Entry 7B18 (electron microscopy, 2.62 A resolution); this record covers chains A and B of the 9 polymer chains in the assembly.

# Chain A (and B)
Name: Spike glycoprotein
From: Severe acute respiratory syndrome coronavirus 2
Notes: chain B of this document is another copy of the same molecule, construct and numbering; everything in this record applies to it too
Reference sequence: P0DTC2 (SPIKE_SARS2); residue numbers follow UniProt; this construct covers 1-1208
Chain sequence (1288 residues; numbered 1 to 1288; the number before each row is that of its first residue):
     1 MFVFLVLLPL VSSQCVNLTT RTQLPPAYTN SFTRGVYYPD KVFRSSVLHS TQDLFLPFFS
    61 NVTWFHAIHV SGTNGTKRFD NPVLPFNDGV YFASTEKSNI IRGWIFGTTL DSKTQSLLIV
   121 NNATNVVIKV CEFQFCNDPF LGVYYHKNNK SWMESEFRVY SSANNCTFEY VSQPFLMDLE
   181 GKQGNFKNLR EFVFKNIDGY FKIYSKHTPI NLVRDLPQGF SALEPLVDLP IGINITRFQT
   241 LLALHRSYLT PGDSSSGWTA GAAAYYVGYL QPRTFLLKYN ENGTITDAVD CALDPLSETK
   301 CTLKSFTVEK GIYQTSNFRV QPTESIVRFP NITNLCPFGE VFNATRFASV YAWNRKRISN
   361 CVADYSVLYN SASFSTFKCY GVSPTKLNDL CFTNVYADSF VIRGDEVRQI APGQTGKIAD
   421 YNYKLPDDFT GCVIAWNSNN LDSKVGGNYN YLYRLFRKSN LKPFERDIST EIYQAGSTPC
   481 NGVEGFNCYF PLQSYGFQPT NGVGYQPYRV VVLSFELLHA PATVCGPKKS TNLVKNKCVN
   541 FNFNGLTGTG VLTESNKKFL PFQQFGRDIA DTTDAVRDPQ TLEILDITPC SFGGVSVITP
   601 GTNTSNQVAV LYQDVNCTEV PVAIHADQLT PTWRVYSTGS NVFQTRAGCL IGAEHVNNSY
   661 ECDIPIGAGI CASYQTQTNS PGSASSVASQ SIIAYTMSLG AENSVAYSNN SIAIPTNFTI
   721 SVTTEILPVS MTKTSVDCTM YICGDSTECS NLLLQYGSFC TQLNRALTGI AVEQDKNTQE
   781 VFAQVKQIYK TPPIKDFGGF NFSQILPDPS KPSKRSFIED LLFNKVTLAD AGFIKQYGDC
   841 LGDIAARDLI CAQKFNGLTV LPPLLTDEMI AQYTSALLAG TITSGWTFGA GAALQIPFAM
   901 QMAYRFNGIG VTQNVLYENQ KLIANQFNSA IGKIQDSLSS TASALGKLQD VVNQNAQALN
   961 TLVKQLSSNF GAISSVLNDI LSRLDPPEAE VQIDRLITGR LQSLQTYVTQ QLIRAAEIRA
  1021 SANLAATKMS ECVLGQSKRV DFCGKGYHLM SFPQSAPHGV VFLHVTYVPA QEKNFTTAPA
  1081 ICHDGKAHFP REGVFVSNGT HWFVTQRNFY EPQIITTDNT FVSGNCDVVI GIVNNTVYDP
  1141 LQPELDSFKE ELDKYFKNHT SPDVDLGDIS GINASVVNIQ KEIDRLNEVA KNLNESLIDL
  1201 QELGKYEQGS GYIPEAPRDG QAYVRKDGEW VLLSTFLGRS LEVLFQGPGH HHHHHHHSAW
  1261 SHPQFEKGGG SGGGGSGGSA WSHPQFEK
Disordered / not traced: 1-28, 71-75, 145-152, 176-186, 243-263, 621-640, 675-690, 829-854, 1147-1288 (chain B: 1-13, 21-26, 66-79, 146-151, 173-185, 213-214, 245-262, 621-640, 675-690, 829-854, 1147-1288)
Sequence notes: conflict Gly-682 (Arg in P0DTC2), Ser-683 (Arg in P0DTC2), Ser-685 (Arg in P0DTC2), Pro-986 (Lys in P0DTC2), Pro-987 (Val in P0DTC2); expression tag (1209-1288)
Curated features (UniProtKB/Swiss-Prot):
  - region: Asn-280 to Cys-301 (Putative superantigen), Arg-403 to Asp-405 (Integrin-binding motif), Asn-448 to Phe-456 (Immunodominant HLA epitope recognized by the CD8+), Pro-681, Ala-684 (Putative superantigen), Ser-816 to Tyr-837 (Fusion peptide 1), Lys-835 to Phe-855 (Fusion peptide 2), Asp-1163 to Glu-1202 (Heptad repeat 2)
  - site: Arg-815, Ser-816 (Cleavage)
  - glycosylation: Asn-17 (N-linked (GlcNAc...) (complex) asparagine), Asn-61 (N-linked (GlcNAc...) (hybrid) asparagine), Asn-74 (N-linked (GlcNAc...) (complex) asparagine), Asn-122 (N-linked (GlcNAc...) (hybrid) asparagine), Asn-149 (N-linked (GlcNAc...) (complex) asparagine), Asn-165 (N-linked (GlcNAc...) (complex) asparagine), Asn-234 (N-linked (GlcNAc...) (high mannose) asparagine), Asn-282 (N-linked (GlcNAc...) (complex) asparagine), Thr-323 (O-linked (GalNAc) threonine), Ser-325 (O-linked (HexNAc...) serine), Asn-331 (N-linked (GlcNAc...) (complex) asparagine), Asn-343 (N-linked (GlcNAc...) (complex) asparagine), Asn-603 (N-linked (GlcNAc...) (hybrid) asparagine), Asn-616 (N-linked (GlcNAc...) (complex) asparagine), Asn-657 (N-linked (GlcNAc...) (complex) asparagine), Thr-676 (O-linked (GlcNAc...) threonine), Thr-678 (O-linked (GlcNAc...) threonine), Asn-709 (N-linked (GlcNAc...) (high mannose) asparagine), Asn-717 (N-linked (GlcNAc...) (hybrid) asparagine), Asn-801 (N-linked (GlcNAc...) (hybrid) asparagine) and 6 more in UniProt
  - natural variant: Leu-5 (L5F: In strain: Iota/B.1.526), Ser-13 (S13I: In strain: Epsilon/B.1.427/B.1.429), Leu-18 (L18F: In strain: Beta/B.1.351, Gamma/P.1 and 1 more), Thr-19 (T19I: In strain: Omicron/BQ.1.1, Omicron/XBB.1.5 and 1 more; T19R: In strain: Delta/B.1.617.2, Omicron/BA.2 and 4 more), Thr-20 (T20N: In strain: Gamma/P.1), Leu-24 to Ala-27 (sequence variant, change not given here; In strain: Omicron/BA.2, Omicron/BA.2.12.1 and 6 more), Pro-26 (P26S: In strain: Gamma/P.1), Gln-52 (Q52H: In strain: Omicron/EG.5.1), Ala-67 (A67V: In strain: Eta/B.1.525, Omicron/BA.1), His-69 to Val-70 (deletion: In strain: Alpha/B.1.1.7, Eta/B.1.525 and 5 more), Gly-75 (G75V: In strain: Lambda/C.37), Thr-76 (T76I: In strain: Lambda/C.37), 82 further natural variant entries in UniProt
  - mutagenesis: His-69 to Val-70 (Increased incorporation of cleaved spike into virions), Asn-121 (N121Q: Partial loss of biliverdin affinity), Arg-190 (R190K: Partial loss of biliverdin affinity), Asn-234 (N234Q: Increased resistance to neutralizing antibodies), Asn-331 (N331Q: Reduced viral infectivity), Asn-343 (N343Q: Reduced viral infectivity), Leu-452 (L452R: Increased resistance to neutralizing antibodies. Decreases HLA binding to NF9 epitope. Increased binding affinity to human ACE2), Tyr-453 (Y453F: Decreased HLA binding to NF9 epitope. Increased binding affinity to human ACE2), Ala-475 (A475V: Increased resistance to neutralizing antibodies), Val-483 (V483A: Increased resistance to neutralizing antibodies), Glu-484 (E484D: Increased replication in human TMEM106B overexpressing cells), Phe-490 (F490L: Increased resistance to neutralizing antibodies and human covalescent sera neutralization), 12 further mutagenesis entries in UniProt
Disulfide bonds: Cys-131/Cys-166, Cys-291/Cys-301, Cys-336/Cys-361, Cys-379/Cys-432, Cys-391/Cys-525, Cys-480/Cys-488, Cys-538/Cys-590, Cys-617/Cys-649, Cys-662/Cys-671, Cys-743/Cys-749, Cys-1032/Cys-1043, Cys-1082/Cys-1126
Glycans and other covalent adducts: N-acetylglucosamine (NAG) linked to Asn-61, Asn-331, Asn-603, Asn-657, Asn-709, Asn-717, Asn-801, Asn-1074, Asn-1098, Asn-1134
Small-molecule neighbours: N-acetylglucosamine (NAG; 2-acetamido-2-deoxy-beta-D-glucopyranose): Phe-338, Phe-342, Leu-368

# Chain A / chain B interface
Pairs across the interface - 134 pairs, chain A then chain B:
  Asn-317(A) with Asp-737(B)
  Arg-319(A) with Met-740(B), hydrogen bond; Asp-745(B)
  His-519(A) with Gly-232(B)
  Pro-521(A) with Asp-198(B); Gly-199(B)
  Thr-523(A) with Pro-230(B)
  Thr-549(A) with Asp-745(B)
  Lys-558(A) with Phe-43(B); Asn-282(B)
  Phe-559(A) with Phe-43(B), hydrophobic
  Leu-560(A) with Tyr-38(B); Thr-284(B)
  Phe-562(A) with Tyr-38(B), hydrophobic; Lys-41(B), hydrogen bond (backbone-side chain); Pro-225(B)
  Gln-563(A) with Lys-41(B); Val-42(B), hydrogen bond (side chain-backbone); Phe-43(B); Gly-283(B), hydrogen bond (side chain-backbone)
  Gln-564(A) with Lys-41(B), hydrogen bond (backbone-backbone)
  Phe-565(A) with Lys-41(B); Val-42(B); Phe-43(B), hydrogen bond (backbone-backbone)
  Gly-566(A) with Phe-43(B)
  Arg-567(A) with Val-42(B); Phe-43(B), hydrogen bond (backbone-backbone)
  Ile-569(A) with Val-47(B), hydrophobic
  Ala-570(A) with Val-963(B), hydrophobic; Lys-964(B)
  Asp-571(A) with Lys-964(B)
  Pro-589(A) with Phe-855(B)
  Phe-592(A) with Phe-855(B); Gly-857(B); Thr-859(B)
  Gln-613(A) with Leu-861(B)
  Asp-614(A) with Thr-859(B); Val-860(B)
  Ala-647(A) with Pro-862(B), hydrophobic
  Pro-665(A) with Leu-864(B), hydrophobic
  Gly-667(A) with Leu-864(B)
  Ala-668(A) with Pro-863(B), hydrogen bond (backbone-backbone); Leu-864(B); Thr-866(B)
  Gly-669(A) with Leu-864(B), hydrogen bond (backbone-backbone); Met-869(B)
  Met-697(A) with Met-869(B), hydrophobic
  Leu-699(A) with Ile-788(B), hydrophobic; Met-869(B); Gln-872(B); Tyr-873(B)
  Gly-700(A) with Lys-786(B)
  Ala-701(A) with Lys-786(B); Gln-787(B); Ile-788(B), hydrogen bond (backbone-backbone)
  Glu-702(A) with Ile-788(B); Lys-790(B), salt bridge
  Asn-703(A) with Gln-787(B), hydrogen bond; Ile-788(B), hydrogen bond (backbone-backbone); Tyr-789(B); Lys-790(B)
  Ser-704(A) with Lys-790(B), hydrogen bond
  Val-705(A) with Tyr-789(B), hydrophobic; Gln-895(B)
  Ala-706(A) with Gln-895(B)
  Tyr-707(A) with Pro-792(B), hydrophobic; Asp-796(B), hydrogen bond (side chain-backbone); Phe-797(B); Ile-896(B); Pro-897(B), hydrophobic; Phe-898(B), hydrogen bond (side chain-backbone)
  Ser-708(A) with Pro-897(B)
  Asn-709(A) with Asp-796(B); Pro-897(B)
  Ser-711(A) with Gln-895(B), hydrogen bond; Ile-896(B); Pro-897(B)
  Ile-712(A) with Gln-895(B)
  Ala-713(A) with Leu-894(B); Gln-895(B), hydrogen bond (backbone-backbone)
  Pro-715(A) with Leu-894(B)
  Gln-957(A) with Arg-765(B), hydrogen bond
  Thr-961(A) with Ser-758(B), hydrogen bond; Gln-762(B), hydrogen bond
  Gln-965(A) with Tyr-756(B); Gly-757(B); Ser-758(B), hydrogen bond (side chain-backbone); Phe-759(B)
  Ser-968(A) with Gln-755(B); Gly-757(B)
  Asn-969(A) with Gln-755(B)
  Phe-970(A) with Gln-755(B), hydrogen bond (backbone-backbone); Tyr-756(B); Phe-759(B), hydrophobic
  Gly-971(A) with Gln-755(B)
  Arg-995(A) with Asp-994(B), salt bridge
  Ser-1003(A) with Phe-759(B)
  Thr-1006(A) with Gln-762(B); Gln-1005(B)
  Thr-1009(A) with Thr-1009(B)
  Gln-1010(A) with Leu-1012(B)
  Glu-1017(A) with Glu-773(B); Arg-1019(B), salt bridge
  Arg-1039(A) with Glu-1031(B), salt bridge; Arg-1039(B)
  Val-1040(A) with Ser-1030(B); Glu-1031(B)
  Asp-1041(A) with Ser-1030(B)
  Lys-1045(A) with Gln-784(B)
  Gly-1046(A) with Ala-890(B)
  Tyr-1047(A) with Trp-886(B); Ala-890(B), hydrophobic
  Pro-1069(A) with Ala-890(B)
  Glu-1072(A) with Ala-892(B); Leu-894(B)
  Asn-1074(A) with Gln-895(B)
  Thr-1077(A) with Pro-897(B); Met-900(B)
  Pro-1079(A) with Tyr-917(B), hydrophobic
  Phe-1089(A) with Tyr-917(B), hydrophobic
  Pro-1090(A) with Gln-913(B), hydrogen bond (backbone-side chain)
  Gly-1093(A) with Tyr-904(B)
  Val-1094(A) with Met-900(B), hydrophobic; Tyr-904(B)
  Arg-1107(A) with Tyr-904(B), hydrogen bond; Asn-907(B); Gln-913(B)
  Ser-1123(A) with Asn-914(B), hydrogen bond; Glu-918(B), hydrogen bond; Glu-1111(B)
  Val-1128(A) with Tyr-917(B); Glu-918(B)
  Val-1129(A) with Tyr-917(B)
  Leu-1141(A) with Glu-1144(B)
Also at the interface, not in a pair above, chain A (96 interface residues in all): Arg-357, Ser-359, Asn-360, Ala-520, Thr-547, Lys-557, Arg-646, Ile-666, Ile-670, Asn-710, Ile-714, Gly-999, Gln-1002, Ile-1013, Tyr-1067, Val-1068, Phe-1121, Gly-1124, Ile-1130, Leu-1145
Also at the interface, not in a pair above, chain B (98 interface residues in all): Asp-40, Arg-44, Thr-167, Phe-168, Tyr-170, Tyr-200, Glu-224, Ile-231, Asn-856, Leu-858, Leu-865, Ile-882, Thr-883, Thr-887, Gly-891, Ala-893, Gln-920, Asn-960, Asn-978, Thr-998, Gln-1002, Ile-1013, Thr-1027, Leu-1034, Gly-1035, Leu-1141

# In short
The interface between chain A and chain B involves 96 residues on one side and 98 on the other; the contacts
include 26 hydrogen bonds and 4 salt bridges. Polar pairs include Glu-702(A)/Lys-790(B), Arg-995(A)/Asp-994(B)
and Glu-1017(A)/Arg-1019(B). Ligands of chain A: N-acetylglucosamine.
Both chains are Spike glycoprotein (Severe acute respiratory syndrome coronavirus 2). Entry 7B18
(SARS-CoV-spike bound to two neutralising nanobodies) was determined by electron microscopy, deposited
together with 7B14, 7B17, 7KN5 and 7KSG.
